Entry 5R1S (X-ray diffraction, 2.05 A resolution); this record covers chains A and B.

# Chain A
Protein: Pre-mRNA-splicing factor 8
From: Saccharomyces cerevisiae (strain ATCC 204508 / S288c)
Notes: fragment: yPrp8 RNaseH
Reference sequence: P33334 (PRP8_YEAST); residues 1836-2090 here = UniProt positions 1836-2090
Chain sequence (258 residues; numbered 1833 to 2090; the number before each row is that of its first residue):
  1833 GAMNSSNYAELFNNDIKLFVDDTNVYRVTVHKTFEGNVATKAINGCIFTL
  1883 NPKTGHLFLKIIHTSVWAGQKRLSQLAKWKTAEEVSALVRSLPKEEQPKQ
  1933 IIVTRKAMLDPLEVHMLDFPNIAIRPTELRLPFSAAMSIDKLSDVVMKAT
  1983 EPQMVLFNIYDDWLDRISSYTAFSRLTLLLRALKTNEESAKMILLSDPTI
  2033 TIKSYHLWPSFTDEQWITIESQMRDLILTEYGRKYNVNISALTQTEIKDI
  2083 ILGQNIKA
Disordered / not traced: 2070-2090
Construct notes: expression tag (1833-1835)
Swiss-Prot annotation at these positions:
  - mutagenesis: Asp1853 (D1853A: Alters protein folding. Severely impaired growth. Strongly reduced growth at 35 degrees Celsius; when associated with A-1854; D1853N: Reduced growth at 30 degrees Celsius ...), Asp1854 (D1854A: Reduced growth at 30 degrees Celsius. Strongly reduced growth at 16 degrees Celsius. Strongly reduced growth at 35 degrees Celsius; when associated with A-1853 ...), Thr1855 (T1855A: Reduced growth at 30 degrees Celsius. Strongly reduced growth at 16 degrees Celsius), Thr1936 (T1936A: Reduced growth at 30 degrees Celsius. Strongly reduced growth at 16 degrees Celsius), Arg1937 (R1937K: Severely impaired growth. Reduced growth at 30 degrees Celsius. Strongly reduced growth at 16 degrees Celsius)

# Chain B
Protein: A1 cistron-splicing factor AAR2
From: Saccharomyces cerevisiae (strain ATCC 204508 / S288c)
Notes: fragment: GAMA - Aar2(1-152) - SSSSS - Aar2(171-317); engineered mutation(s): L153_D170delinsSSSSS
Reference sequence: P32357 (AAR2_YEAST); aligned to UniProt positions 1-317 over residues 1-317
Chain sequence (308 residues; row label = number of the first residue in the row; note: 13 numbers in that range are skipped by the numbering (no residue carries them; nothing is unmodelled there); numbers below 1 keep their minus sign (Gly-3 is residue -3)):
    -3 GAMAMNTVPFTSAPIEVTIGIDQYSFNVKENQPFHGIKDIPIGHVHVIHF
    47 QHADNSSMRYGYWFDCRMGNFYIQYDPKDGLYKMMEERDGAKFENIVHNF
    97 KERQMMVSYPKIDEDDTWYNLTEFVQMDKIRKIVRKDENQFSYVDSSMTT
   147 VQENEL
   166 SSSSSDPAHSLNYTVINFKSREAIRPGHEMEDFLDKSYYLNTVMLQGIFK
   216 NSSNYFGELQFAFLNAMFFGNYGSSLQWHAMIELICSSATVPKHMLDKLD
   266 EILYYQIKTLPEQYSDILLNERVWNICLYSSFQKNSLHNTEKIMENKYPE
   316 LL
Disordered / not traced: -3 to 0, 166-169
Construct notes: expression tag (-3 to 0); conflict Ser166 (Leu153 in P32357), Ser167 (Lys154 in P32357), Ser170 (Leu157 in P32357)
Swiss-Prot annotation at these positions:
  - region: Leu261 to Ile282 (Leucine-zipper)
  - modified residue: Ser253 (Phosphoserine), Thr274 (Phosphothreonine)

# How chain A and chain B interact
Contacting residue pairs (16; chain A residue first):
  Gln1907(A) with Met195(B); Leu199(B)
  Leu1908(A) with Met195(B), hydrophobic
  Trp1911(A) with Glu194(B); Met195(B); Phe198(B), hydrophobic
  Asp1942(A) with Lys184(B), salt bridge
  Glu1945(A) with Lys184(B), salt bridge
  Val1946(A) with Ile189(B), hydrophobic; Glu194(B); Phe198(B), hydrophobic
  His1947(A) with Glu194(B)
  Leu1949(A) with Lys184(B); Ser185(B); Arg186(B)
  Asp1950(A) with Arg186(B), salt bridge

# Overview
The interface between chain A and chain B involves 9 residues on one side and 8 on the other, with 3 salt
bridges. Polar pairs include Asp1942(A)-Lys184(B), Glu1945(A)-Lys184(B) and Asp1950(A)-Arg186(B). UniProt
lists 5 mutagenesis sites on chain A.
Here chain A is Pre-mRNA-splicing factor 8 and chain B is A1 cistron-splicing factor AAR2, both from
Saccharomyces cerevisiae (strain ATCC 204508 / S288c). Entry 5R1S (PanDDA analysis group deposition --
Auto-refined data of Aar2/RNaseH for ground state model 42, DMSO-free) was determined by X-ray diffraction
(same publication as 5QY1, 5QY2, 5QY3, 5QY4, 5QY5, 5QY6 and 128 further entries).
